Entry 8E8R (electron microscopy, 2.66 A resolution); this record covers chains 1 and H of the 6 polymer chains in the assembly.

# Chain 1
Protein: Capsid protein VP1
Organism: Human poliovirus 3 strain Sabin
UniProt: B2X7G7 (B2X7G7_9ENTO); residues 24-302 here correspond to UniProt positions 22-300 (UniProt number = residue number - 2)
Sequence (279 residues; numbered 24 to 302; the number before each row is that of its first residue):
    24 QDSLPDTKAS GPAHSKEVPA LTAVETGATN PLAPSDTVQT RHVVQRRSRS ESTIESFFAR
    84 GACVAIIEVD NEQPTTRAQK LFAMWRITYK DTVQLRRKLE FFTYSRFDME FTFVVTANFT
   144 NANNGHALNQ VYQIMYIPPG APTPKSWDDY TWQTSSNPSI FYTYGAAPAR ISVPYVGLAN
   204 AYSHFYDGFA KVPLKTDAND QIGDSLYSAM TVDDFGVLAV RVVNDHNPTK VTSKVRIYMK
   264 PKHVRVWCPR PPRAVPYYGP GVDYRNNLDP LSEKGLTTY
Unresolved in the structure: 99-100
What the authors report for this chain:
  - conformationally variable residues (order/disorder transition): Gln96 to Lys103

# Chain H
Protein: 9H2 Fab heavy chain
Organism: Homo sapiens
Notes: antibody fragment or engineered binder
Sequence (126 residues; each row starts with the number of its first residue):
    23 LVQSGAELKK PGASVKFSCQ ASGFTFTTYD IHWVRQAPGQ GLEWMGMISP SRDSTIYAQK
    83 FQGRVTMTSD TSTSTVYMEL TSLRSEDTAL YYCATASRPS AWVFRSLYTY YYMDVWGTGT
   143 TVTVSS
Disulfide bonds: Cys41-Cys115

# Chain 1 / chain H interface
Pairs across the interface - 22 pairs, chain 1 then chain H:
  Val87(1) - Ser128(H)
  Ala88(1) - Ser128(H)
  Ile89(1) - Ser128(H)  hydrogen bond (backbone-backbone)
  Ile89(1) - Leu129(H)  hydrophobic
  Glu91(1) - Thr131(H)  hydrogen bond
  Ala101(1) - Ser119(H)
  Ala101(1) - Arg120(H)
  Ala101(1) - Pro121(H)
  Gln102(1) - Pro121(H)
  Lys103(1) - Pro121(H)
  Lys103(1) - Ser122(H)
  Lys103(1) - Thr131(H)  hydrogen bond
  Phe105(1) - Ala123(H)
  Ala106(1) - Ala123(H)
  Met107(1) - Ala123(H)  hydrogen bond (backbone-backbone)
  Met107(1) - Trp124(H)
  Met107(1) - Val125(H)  hydrogen bond (backbone-backbone)
  Trp108(1) - Ser128(H)  hydrogen bond
  Thr111(1) - Ser128(H)
  Asp114(1) - Arg127(H)
  Asp114(1) - Ser128(H)  hydrogen bond
  Val240(1) - Trp124(H)  hydrophobic
Also at the interface, not in a pair above, chain 1 (18 interface residues in all): Ile90, Arg109, Thr115, Thr166
Also at the interface, not in a pair above, chain H (12 interface residues in all): Tyr51
Interface features reported in the paper:
  - epitope / paratope residues, chain 1: Val87(1), Ile89(1), Phe105(1), Trp108(1), Asp114(1)

# Summary
The interface between chain 1 and chain H involves 18 residues on one side and 12 on the other; the contacts
include 7 hydrogen bonds. Polar contacts include Glu91(1)-Thr131(H), Lys103(1)-Thr131(H) and
Trp108(1)-Ser128(H). The paper reports epitope/paratope residues Val87(1), Ile89(1) and Phe105(1) among
others; conformational variability at Gln96(1).
Chain 1 is Capsid protein VP1 (Human poliovirus 3 strain Sabin) and chain H is 9H2 Fab heavy chain (Homo
sapiens); the structure, 9H2 Fab-Sabin poliovirus 3 complex, was determined by electron microscopy, deposited
together with 8E8L, 8E8S, 8E8X, 8E8Y and 8E8Z.
